Entry 7XNO (electron microscopy, 2.54 A resolution); this record covers chains E and F of the 12 polymer chains in the assembly.

# Chain E
Name: Mannose permease IID component
Source organism: Latilactobacillus sakei L45
UniProt: A0A094XZA1 (A0A094XZA1_LATSK); residue numbers follow UniProt; this construct covers 1-303
Amino-acid sequence (303 residues; row label = number of the first residue in the row):
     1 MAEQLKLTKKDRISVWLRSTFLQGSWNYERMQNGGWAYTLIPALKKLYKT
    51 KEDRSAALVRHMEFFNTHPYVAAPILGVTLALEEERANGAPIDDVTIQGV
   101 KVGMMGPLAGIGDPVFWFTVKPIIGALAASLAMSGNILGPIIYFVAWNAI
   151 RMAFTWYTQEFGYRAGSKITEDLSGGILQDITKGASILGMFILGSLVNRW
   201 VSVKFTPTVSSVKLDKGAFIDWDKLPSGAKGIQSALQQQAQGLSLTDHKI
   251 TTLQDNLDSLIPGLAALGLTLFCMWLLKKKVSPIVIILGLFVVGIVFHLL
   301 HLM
Not modelled in the structure: 1-2

# Chain F
Name: Sakacin-A immunity factor
Source organism: Latilactobacillus sakei L45
UniProt: Q48864 (SAIA_LATSK); residue numbers follow UniProt; this construct covers 1-90
Amino-acid sequence (119 residues; row label = number of the first residue in the row; numbers below 1 keep their minus sign (Met-28 is residue -28)):
   -28 MKHHHHHHHGAAGTSLYKKAGENLYFQGSMKADYKKINSILTYTSTALKN
    22 PKIIKDKDLVVLLTIIQEEAKQNRIFYDYKRKFRPAVTRFTIDNNFEIPD
    72 CLVKLLSAVETPKAWSGFS
Not modelled in the structure: -28 to -16
Construct notes: initiating methionine (-28); expression tag (-27 to 0)

# Chain E / chain F interface
Pairs across the interface (44):
  Tyr28(E) - Lys84(F)
  Glu29(E) - Ser78(F)
  Arg30(E) - Ser78(F)
  Met31(E) - Arg55(F)
  Glu63(E) - Val74(F)
  Glu63(E) - Lys75(F)  salt bridge
  Phe64(E) - Arg55(F)
  Phe64(E) - Leu77(F)
  Val95(E) - Glu68(F)
  Val95(E) - Ile69(F)
  Thr96(E) - Phe67(F)
  Gln98(E) - Ile69(F)
  Gln98(E) - Val74(F)
  Gly99(E) - Thr62(F)
  Gly99(E) - Phe67(F)
  Gly99(E) - Glu68(F)
  Gly99(E) - Ile69(F)
  Val100(E) - Phe67(F)
  Val102(E) - Thr59(F)  hydrogen bond (backbone-side chain)
  Val102(E) - Thr62(F)
  Val102(E) - Leu77(F)  hydrophobic
  Gly103(E) - Ile63(F)
  Gly103(E) - Phe67(F)
  Pro107(E) - Thr59(F)
  Pro107(E) - Ile63(F)  hydrophobic
  Phe118(E) - Phe89(F)  hydrophobic
  Thr170(E) - Phe67(F)
  Ser174(E) - Ile63(F)
  Ser174(E) - Phe67(F)
  Leu178(E) - Ile63(F)  hydrophobic
  Gln179(E) - Arg60(F)
  Trp200(E) - Phe89(F)
  Trp200(E) - Ser90(F)
  Leu277(E) - Tyr48(F)
  Lys278(E) - Tyr50(F)
  Lys280(E) - Phe-3(F)
  Lys280(E) - Gln-2(F)
  Lys280(E) - Tyr48(F)
  Ser282(E) - Asn-6(F)
  Ser282(E) - Leu-5(F)  hydrogen bond (side chain-backbone)
  Ser282(E) - Tyr-4(F)  hydrogen bond (side chain-backbone)
  Pro283(E) - Ala85(F)
  Ile284(E) - Leu-5(F)
  Val285(E) - Leu-5(F)
Other interface residues (no listed pair), chain E (33 interface residues in all): Met104, Gly106, Leu173, Gly175, Val281, Ile287
Other interface residues (no listed pair), chain F (28 interface residues in all): Val58, Asp64, Asp71, Pro83, Trp86

# In short
Chain E and chain F form an interface of 33 and 28 residues respectively; the contacts include 3 hydrogen
bonds and 1 salt bridge. Polar pairs include Glu63(E)-Lys75(F), Val102(E)-Thr59(F) and Ser282(E)-Leu-5(F).
Chain E is Mannose permease IID component and chain F is Sakacin-A immunity factor, both from
Latilactobacillus sakei L45; the structure, Cryo-EM structure of the bacteriocin-receptor-immunity ternary
complex from Lactobacillus sakei, was determined by electron microscopy, deposited together with 7XTG.
